1V9U - chains 2 and 3 of the 5 polymer chains in the assembly; structure by X-ray diffraction, 3.60 A resolution.

== Chain 2 ==
Name: Coat protein VP2
From: Human rhinovirus 2
Reference sequence: P04936 (POLG_HRV2); residues 1-261 here correspond to UniProt positions 70-330 (UniProt number = residue number + 69)
Sequence (261 residues; numbered 1 to 261; the number before each row is that of its first residue):
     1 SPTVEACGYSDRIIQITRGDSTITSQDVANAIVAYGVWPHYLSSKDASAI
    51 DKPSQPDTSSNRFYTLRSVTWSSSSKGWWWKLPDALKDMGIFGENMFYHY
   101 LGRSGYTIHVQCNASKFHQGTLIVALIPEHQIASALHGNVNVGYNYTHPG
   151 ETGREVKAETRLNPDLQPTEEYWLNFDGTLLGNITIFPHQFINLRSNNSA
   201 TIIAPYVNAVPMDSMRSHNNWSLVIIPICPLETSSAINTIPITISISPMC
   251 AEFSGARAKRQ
Not modelled in the structure: 1-11
Swiss-Prot annotation at these positions:
  - site: Gln-261 (Cleavage)

== Chain 3 ==
Name: Coat protein VP3
From: Human rhinovirus 2
Reference sequence: P04936 (POLG_HRV2); residues 1-237 here correspond to UniProt positions 331-567 (UniProt number = residue number + 330)
Sequence (237 residues; each row starts with the number of its first residue):
     1 GLPVFITPGSGQFLTTDDFQSPCALPWYHPTKEISIPGEVKNLVEICQVD
    51 SLVPINNTDTYINSENMYSVVLQSSINAPDKIFSIRTDVASQPLATTLIG
   101 EISSYFTHWTGSLRFSFMFCGTANTTVKLLLAYTPPGIAEPTTRKDAMLG
   151 THVIWDVGLQSTISMVVPWISASHYRNTSPGRSTSGYITCWYQTRLVIPP
   201 QTPPTARLLCFVSGCKDFCLRMARDTNLHLQSGAIAQ
Swiss-Prot annotation at these positions:
  - region: Ile-235 to Gln-237 (Amphipathic alpha-helix)

== How chain 2 and chain 3 interact ==
Residue-residue contacts (63):
  Tyr-35(2) / Gly-38(3)
  Lys-45(2) / Lys-32(3)
  Asp-46(2) / Lys-32(3)
  Asp-46(2) / Ile-34(3)
  Asp-46(2) / Ser-35(3)  hydrogen bond
  Lys-76(2) / Glu-65(3)  salt bridge
  Lys-116(2) / Thr-122(3)  hydrogen bond (backbone-side chain)
  Lys-116(2) / Ala-123(3)
  Lys-116(2) / Asn-124(3)  hydrogen bond (backbone-side chain)
  Phe-117(2) / Thr-122(3)
  Phe-117(2) / Asn-124(3)
  Phe-117(2) / Thr-202(3)
  His-118(2) / Thr-122(3)  hydrogen bond (backbone-side chain)
  Gln-119(2) / Cys-120(3)
  Gln-119(2) / Gly-121(3)
  Gln-119(2) / Thr-122(3)
  Gln-119(2) / Pro-203(3)
  Gln-119(2) / Thr-205(3)  hydrogen bond (side chain-backbone)
  Gln-119(2) / Ala-206(3)
  Thr-121(2) / Cys-120(3)  hydrogen bond
  Tyr-172(2) / Glu-65(3)  hydrogen bond
  Trp-173(2) / Asn-63(3)
  Leu-180(2) / Tyr-68(3)
  Leu-180(2) / Thr-96(3)
  Leu-181(2) / Tyr-68(3)  hydrogen bond (backbone-side chain)
  Gly-182(2) / Ser-51(3)
  Gly-182(2) / Leu-52(3)  hydrogen bond (backbone-backbone)
  Gly-182(2) / Tyr-68(3)
  Asn-183(2) / Ser-51(3)
  Asn-183(2) / Thr-96(3)  hydrogen bond (side chain-backbone)
  Asn-183(2) / Thr-97(3)
  Asn-183(2) / Leu-98(3)  hydrogen bond (side chain-backbone)
  Thr-185(2) / Asp-50(3)  hydrogen bond (side chain-backbone)
  Thr-185(2) / Ser-51(3)
  Thr-185(2) / Leu-98(3)
  Ile-186(2) / Ile-46(3)  hydrophobic
  Phe-191(2) / Phe-211(3)  hydrophobic
  Asn-193(2) / Phe-119(3)
  Asn-193(2) / Cys-120(3)
  Arg-195(2) / Phe-119(3)
  Arg-195(2) / Gly-121(3)
  Arg-195(2) / Thr-122(3)  hydrogen bond (side chain-backbone)
  Arg-195(2) / Ala-123(3)
  Arg-195(2) / Thr-125(3)  hydrogen bond (side chain-backbone)
  Arg-195(2) / Val-157(3)
  Arg-195(2) / Gly-158(3)  hydrogen bond (side chain-backbone)
  Arg-195(2) / Leu-159(3)
  Ser-196(2) / Leu-159(3)
  Ser-196(2) / Ser-161(3)
  Tyr-206(2) / Pro-37(3)
  Val-207(2) / Pro-37(3)  hydrophobic
  Asn-208(2) / Ile-36(3)
  Ala-209(2) / Ile-36(3)  hydrophobic
  Ile-228(2) / Glu-65(3)
  Ile-228(2) / Leu-209(3)  hydrophobic
  Cys-229(2) / Cys-120(3)  hydrophobic
  Cys-229(2) / Arg-207(3)
  Pro-230(2) / Arg-207(3)
  Glu-232(2) / Thr-205(3)
  Thr-233(2) / Pro-203(3)
  Ser-234(2) / Gln-201(3)  hydrogen bond (side chain-backbone)
  Ser-234(2) / Thr-202(3)
  Ser-234(2) / Pro-203(3)
Interface residues without a listed pair, chain 2 (38 interface residues in all): Val-37, Ala-47, Gly-120, Pro-205, Val-210, Pro-211, Pro-227
Interface residues without a listed pair, chain 3 (43 interface residues in all): Val-49, Ile-62, Ser-64, Ser-69, Glu-101, Met-118, Pro-199, Pro-200

== Summary ==
The interface between chain 2 and chain 3 involves 38 residues on one side and 43 on the other; the contacts
include 16 hydrogen bonds and 1 salt bridge. Among the polar pairs are Lys-76(2)/Glu-65(3),
Asp-46(2)/Ser-35(3) and Lys-116(2)/Thr-122(3).
Here chain 2 is Coat protein VP2 and chain 3 is Coat protein VP3, both from Human rhinovirus 2. Entry 1V9U
(Human Rhinovirus 2 bound to a fragment of its cellular receptor protein) was determined by X-ray diffraction.
